Entry 2GK6 (X-ray diffraction, 2.40 A resolution); this record covers chain A.

# Chain A
Protein: Regulator of nonsense transcripts 1
Source organism: Homo sapiens
Notes: EC 3.6.1.-; fragment: helicase core domain(residues 295-914)
UniProtKB: Q92900 (RENT1_HUMAN); numbering as in UniProt (aligned over 295-914)
Chain sequence (624 residues; numbered 291 to 914; the number before each row is that of its first residue):
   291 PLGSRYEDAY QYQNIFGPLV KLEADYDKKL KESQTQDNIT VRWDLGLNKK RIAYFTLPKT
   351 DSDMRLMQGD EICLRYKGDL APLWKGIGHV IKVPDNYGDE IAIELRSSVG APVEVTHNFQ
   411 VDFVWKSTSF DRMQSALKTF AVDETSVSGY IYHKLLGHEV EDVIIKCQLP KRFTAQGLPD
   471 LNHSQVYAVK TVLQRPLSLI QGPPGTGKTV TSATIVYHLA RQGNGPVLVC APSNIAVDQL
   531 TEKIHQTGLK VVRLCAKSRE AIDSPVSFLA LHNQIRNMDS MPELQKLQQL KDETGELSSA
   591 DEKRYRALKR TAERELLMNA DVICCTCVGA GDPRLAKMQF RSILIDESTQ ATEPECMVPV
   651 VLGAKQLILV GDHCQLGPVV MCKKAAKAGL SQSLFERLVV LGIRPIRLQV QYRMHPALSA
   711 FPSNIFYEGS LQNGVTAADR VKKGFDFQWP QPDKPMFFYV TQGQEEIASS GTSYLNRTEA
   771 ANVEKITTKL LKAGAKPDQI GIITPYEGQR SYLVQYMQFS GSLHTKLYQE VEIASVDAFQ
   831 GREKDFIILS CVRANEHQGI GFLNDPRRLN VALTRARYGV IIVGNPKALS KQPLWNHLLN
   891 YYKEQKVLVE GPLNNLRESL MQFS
Disordered / not traced: 291-292, 349-355, 583-586, 844-849, 912-914
Construct notes: cloning artifact (291-294)
UniProt features mapped onto this chain:
  - mutagenesis: Arg843 (R843A: Inhibits histone mRNA degradation; R843C: Abolishes NMD)
Cystine bridges: Cys520-Cys615
Metal / ion sites: Mg2+: Thr499 (together with ADP)
Small-molecule neighbours: ADP (adenosine-5'-diphosphate): Pro469, Asp470, Leu471, Asn472, Gln475, Gly495, Thr496, Gly497, Lys498, Thr499, Val500, Lys533, Tyr702
What the authors report for this chain:
  - conformationally variable residues (domain motion, order/disorder transition): Lys349 to Arg355, Arg396, Arg596, Gln665, Arg703, Arg865
  - catalytic residues: Arg865 (proposed by the authors, not directly observed)
  - mutagenesis - K498A, R703A: decreased catalytic activity
  - mutagenesis - K498A, R703A, R865A: decreased binding to ATP
  - mutagenesis - Q665A, R865A: abolished catalytic activity
  - mutagenesis - Q665A: unchanged binding to ATP
  - mutagenesis - K599A/R600A, R604A: decreased binding to RNA
  - mutagenesis - K498A, Q665A, R703A: unchanged binding to RNA

# Overview
Chain A binds ADP. From UniProt: one mutagenesis site. From the paper: the catalytic residue Arg865; K498A,
R703A and R865A reduce binding to ATP; 6 substitutions were tested in all.
Chain A is Regulator of nonsense transcripts 1 (Homo sapiens); the structure, Structural and Functional
insights into the human Upf1 helicase core, was determined by X-ray diffraction (same publication as 2GJK and
2GK7).
